3BSA - chain A; structure by X-ray diffraction, 2.30 A resolution.

[Chain A]
Protein: RNA-directed RNA polymerase
From: Hepatitis C virus (isolate BK)
Notes: EC 2.7.7.48; fragment: HCV NS5B catalytic domain, residues 2420-2989 of polyprotein
Reference sequence: P26663 (POLG_HCVBK); residues 1-570 here correspond to UniProt positions 2420-2989 (UniProt number = residue number + 2419)
Sequence (578 residues; row label = number of the first residue in the row):
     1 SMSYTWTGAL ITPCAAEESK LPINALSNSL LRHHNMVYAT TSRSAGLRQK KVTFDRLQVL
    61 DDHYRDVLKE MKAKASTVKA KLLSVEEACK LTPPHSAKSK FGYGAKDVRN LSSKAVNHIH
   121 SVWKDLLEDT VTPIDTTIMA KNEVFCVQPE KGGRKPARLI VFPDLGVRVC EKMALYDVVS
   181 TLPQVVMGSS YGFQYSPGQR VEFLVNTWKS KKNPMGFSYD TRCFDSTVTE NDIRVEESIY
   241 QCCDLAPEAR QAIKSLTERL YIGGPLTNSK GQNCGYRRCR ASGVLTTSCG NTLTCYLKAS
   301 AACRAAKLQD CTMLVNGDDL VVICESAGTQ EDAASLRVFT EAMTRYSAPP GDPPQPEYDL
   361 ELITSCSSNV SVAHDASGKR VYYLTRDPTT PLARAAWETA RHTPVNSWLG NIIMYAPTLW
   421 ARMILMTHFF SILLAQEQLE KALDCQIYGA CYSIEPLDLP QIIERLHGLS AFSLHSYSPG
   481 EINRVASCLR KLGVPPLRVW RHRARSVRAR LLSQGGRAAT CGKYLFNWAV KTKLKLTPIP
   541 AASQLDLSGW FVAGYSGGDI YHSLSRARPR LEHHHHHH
Unresolved in the structure: 149-153, 563-578
Differences from the reference sequence: engineered mutation Q544 (Arg2963 in P26663); expression tag (571-578)
UniProt features mapped onto this chain:
  - binding site (Mg(2+)): D220, D318, D319
  - modified residue (Phosphoserine): S29, S42
Ligand contacts: 1PD (2-({3-[5-hydroxy-2-(3-methylbutyl)-3-oxo-6-(1,3-thiazol-5-yl)-2,3-dihydropyridazin-4-yl]-1,1-dioxido-2H-1,2,4-benzothia diazin-7-yl}oxy)acetamide): F193, P197, R200, T287, S288, N291, N316, G317, D318, D319, C366, S368, L384, S407, G410, N411, M414, Y415, Q446, I447, Y448, G449, G554, Y555, S556

[In short]
Ligands of chain A: compound 1PD. UniProt lists 3 Mg2+-binding residues.
Chain A is RNA-directed RNA polymerase (Hepatitis C virus (isolate BK)); the structure, Crystal Structure of
HCV NS5B Polymerase with a Novel Pyridazinone Inhibitor, was determined by X-ray diffraction, deposited
together with 3BR9 and 3BSC.
